Entry 5CZ8 (X-ray diffraction, 2.80 A resolution); this record covers chains H and Z of the 28 polymer chains in the assembly.

[Chain H]
Molecule: Proteasome subunit beta type-2
Source organism: Saccharomyces cerevisiae (strain ATCC 204508 / S288c)
Notes: EC 3.4.25.1
UniProt: P25043 (PSB2_YEAST); residues 1-232 here correspond to UniProt positions 30-261 (UniProt number = residue number + 29)
Chain sequence (232 residues; row label = number of the first residue in the row):
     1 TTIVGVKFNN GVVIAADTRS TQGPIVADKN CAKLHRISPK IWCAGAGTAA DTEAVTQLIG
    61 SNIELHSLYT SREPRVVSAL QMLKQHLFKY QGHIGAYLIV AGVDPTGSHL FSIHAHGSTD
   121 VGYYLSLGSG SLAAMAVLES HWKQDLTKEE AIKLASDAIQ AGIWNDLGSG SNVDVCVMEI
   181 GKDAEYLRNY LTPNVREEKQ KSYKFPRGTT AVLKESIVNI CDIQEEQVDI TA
Disordered / not traced: 223-232
Covalently attached groups: CARFILZOMIB, bound form (3BV) linked to Thr1
Curated features (UniProtKB/Swiss-Prot):
  - active site: Thr1 (Nucleophile)
What the authors report for this chain:
  - catalytic residues: Lys33 (proposed by the authors, not directly observed)

[Chain Z]
Molecule: Proteasome subunit beta type-6
Source organism: Saccharomyces cerevisiae (strain ATCC 204508 / S288c)
Notes: EC 3.4.25.1
UniProt: P23724 (PSB6_YEAST); residues 1-222 here correspond to UniProt positions 20-241 (UniProt number = residue number + 19)
Chain sequence (222 residues; numbered 1 to 222; the number before each row is that of its first residue):
     1 QFNPYGDNGG TILGIAGEDF AVLAGDTRNI TDYSINSRYE PKVFDCGDNI VMSANGFAAD
    61 GDALVKRFKN SVKWYHFDHN DKKLSINSAA RNIQHLLYGK RFFPYYVHTI IAGLDEDGKG
   121 AVYSFDPVGS YEREQCRAGG AAASLIMPFL DNQVNFKNQY EPGTNGKVKK PLKYLSVEEV
   181 IKLVRDSFTS ATERHIQVGD GLEILIVTKD GVRKEFYELK RD

[Chain H / chain Z interface]
Residue-residue contacts (59; chain H residue first):
  Arg19(H) with Ile196(Z); Asp222(Z), salt bridge
  Pro24(H) with Arg194(Z); His195(Z); Ile196(Z), hydrogen bond (backbone-backbone)
  Ile25(H) with Arg194(Z); His195(Z)
  Val26(H) with Glu193(Z); Arg194(Z), hydrogen bond (backbone-backbone); Ile196(Z), hydrophobic
  Ala27(H) with Arg194(Z), hydrogen bond (backbone-side chain)
  Lys29(H) with Glu193(Z), salt bridge; Arg194(Z)
  Ile163(H) with Asp222(Z)
  Trp164(H) with Ile35(Z); Arg38(Z), hydrogen bond (backbone-side chain); Arg221(Z); Asp222(Z)
  Asn165(H) with Tyr33(Z); Arg38(Z)
  Asp166(H) with Tyr33(Z); Asp222(Z)
  Leu167(H) with Arg28(Z); Ile30(Z), hydrophobic; Asp32(Z); Tyr33(Z), hydrogen bond (backbone-backbone); Ile35(Z), hydrophobic; Ile196(Z)
  Gly168(H) with Tyr33(Z)
  Ser169(H) with Asp222(Z)
  Gly170(H) with Asp222(Z)
  Ser171(H) with Asp222(Z), hydrogen bond (backbone-side chain)
  Asn194(H) with Lys220(Z), hydrogen bond (backbone-side chain); Asp222(Z)
  Arg196(H) with Thr189(Z), hydrogen bond; Ser190(Z), hydrogen bond; Glu193(Z)
  Glu197(H) with Arg185(Z), salt bridge; Thr189(Z)
  Lys199(H) with Asp186(Z)
  Gln200(H) with Lys182(Z); Arg185(Z), hydrogen bond; Asp186(Z), hydrogen bond (backbone-side chain)
  Lys201(H) with Glu179(Z); Asp186(Z), hydrogen bond (backbone-side chain)
  Tyr203(H) with Phe149(Z); Gln153(Z); Leu183(Z); Asp186(Z), hydrogen bond
  Phe205(H) with Asn152(Z); Gln153(Z); Gln159(Z)
  Pro206(H) with Pro162(Z), hydrophobic
  Arg207(H) with Pro162(Z)
  Gly208(H) with Pro162(Z)
  Thr209(H) with Gln159(Z); Tyr160(Z), hydrogen bond (backbone-backbone)
  Ala211(H) with Tyr160(Z), hydrophobic; Gly166(Z)
Also at the interface, not in a pair above, chain H (33 interface residues in all): Thr21, Gly23, Asp28, Ser129, Val195
Also at the interface, not in a pair above, chain Z (33 interface residues in all): Ser34, Leu145, Asn158, Glu161, Gly163, Glu218

[Summary]
The chain H/chain Z interface involves 33 residues from each chain, with 14 hydrogen bonds and 3 salt bridges.
Polar pairs include Arg19(H)-Asp222(Z), Lys29(H)-Glu193(Z) and Glu197(H)-Arg185(Z). Curated annotation
(UniProt) lists active-site residue Thr1(H) on chain H. From the paper: the catalytic residue Lys33(H).
Chain H is Proteasome subunit beta type-2 and chain Z is Proteasome subunit beta type-6, both from
Saccharomyces cerevisiae (strain ATCC 204508 / S288c); the structure, Yeast 20S proteasome beta5-L(-49)S-K33A
mutant in complex with Carfilzomib, was determined by X-ray diffraction, deposited together with 5CZ4, 5CZ5,
5CZ6, 5CZ7, 5CZ9, 5CZA and 16 further entries.
